6ZYX - chains L and e of the 10 polymer chains in the assembly; structure by electron microscopy, 4.30 A resolution (low resolution: residue-level contacts below are approximate; hydrogen-bond / salt-bridge calls are withheld).

[Chain L]
Protein: Dynein light chain
Organism: Tetrahymena thermophila CU428
Reference sequence: W7XJB1 (W7XJB1_TETTS); numbering as in UniProt (aligned over 1-111)
Sequence (111 residues; each row starts with the number of its first residue):
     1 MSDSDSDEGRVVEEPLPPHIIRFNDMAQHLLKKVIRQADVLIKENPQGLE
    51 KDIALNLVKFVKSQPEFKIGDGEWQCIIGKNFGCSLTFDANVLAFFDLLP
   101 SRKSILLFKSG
Unresolved in the structure: 1-14

[Chain e]
Protein: Flagellar outer dynein arm intermediate protein, putative
Organism: Tetrahymena thermophila CU428
Reference sequence: Q23FU1 (Q23FU1_TETTS); residue numbers follow UniProt; this construct covers 1-670
Sequence (670 residues; row label = number of the first residue in the row):
     1 MAEYFTYSKKRKEFNNPINFQDTETRYGGIQNQVVNINQYVQRNPNFIDL
    51 DNIAELSEHSVNTERVKTGDRGMSHKEGGWPGNVDPNEAQETGRFKKRIE
   101 KDTSFPQAVKDLKEGVEKCIYQNNQIDLLEEYFEGETSEHVVENLSSKTL
   151 MLFKDEKEICKRSVSEISWHPEGPTKVAVSYAIMRFQQMPEKMPTQAYVW
   201 DLLNPNSPEIKLMSPSAVTNISYNQKIPDQIGGGCYNGLLAVWDGRKGEN
   251 PIMISPVENSHYEPVTHFHWLMSKTGSECVTTSTDGKVMWWDTRKFEAGP
   301 VEKLNIIEGLGENEEIIGGTALEYNVEAGPSKFLIGTESGSILTANKKLK
   351 KPVEITTRYGLDQGRHLGPVYSINRSNQNPKYFLSVGDWSCKIWVEDLKT
   401 PIIRTKYHGSYLSDGCWSPTRSGAFFLVRRDGWMDVWDYYYRQNEIAFSH
   451 KVSDSPLTCIKINQTGGAYHNSGKLCAIGDQDGTVTILELCDSLYTMQPK
   501 EKDIINEMFEREYRKEKNLETIKKQQELAKRQVQKDMGSQKEKWEKKKLE
   551 MIETAEASFHENLAKNPVNEEEFNELDSPSEKRKKTNQNQGREQEEQSRE
   601 EQEASGNFNQQQQQQQEEEQQQEGEQQHHQNQEHQNGQGHENGQEEGEEN
   651 GEEGNQQENEGQEENEQQQE
Unresolved in the structure: 1-17, 67-670

[Chain L / chain e interface]
Residue-residue contacts (24; chain L residue first):
  Arg-22(L) with Asp-51(e)
  Phe-23(L) with Ile-48(e)
  Lys-80(L) with Asn-52(e)
  Asn-81(L) with Asn-52(e); Ile-53(e)
  Phe-82(L) with Asp-51(e); Asn-52(e); Ile-53(e)
  Gly-83(L) with Leu-50(e)
  Cys-84(L) with Asp-49(e); Leu-50(e)
  Ser-85(L) with Ile-48(e); Asp-49(e)
  Leu-86(L) with Asn-46(e); Phe-47(e); Ile-48(e)
  Thr-87(L) with Asn-46(e)
  Phe-88(L) with Asn-44(e); Asn-46(e); Ile-48(e)
  Asp-89(L) with Asn-44(e)
  Ala-90(L) with Asn-44(e)
  Leu-93(L) with Ile-48(e)
  Ser-104(L) with Asn-52(e)
Other interface residues (no listed pair), chain L (17 interface residues in all): Phe-95, Leu-106
Other interface residues (no listed pair), chain e (11 interface residues in all): Arg-43, Pro-45

[Overview]
17 residues of chain L and 11 residues of chain e are in contact.
Chain L is Dynein light chain and chain e is Flagellar outer dynein arm intermediate protein, putative, both
from Tetrahymena thermophila CU428; the structure, Outer Dynein Arm-Shulin complex - Shulin region from
Tetrahymena thermophila, was determined by electron microscopy together with 6ZYY and 6ZYW from the same
study.
